2F2T - chains A and B; structure by X-ray diffraction, 1.70 A resolution.

== Chain A (and B) ==
Name: Nucleoside 2-deoxyribosyltransferase
Source organism: Trypanosoma brucei
Notes: EC 2.4.2.6; engineered mutation(s): G45E, W85C, E110G; chain B of this document is another copy of the same molecule, construct and numbering; everything in this record applies to it too
Reference sequence: Q57VC7 (Q57VC7_9TRYP); residues 9-161 here correspond to UniProt positions 1-153 (UniProt number = residue number - 8)
Sequence (161 residues; numbered 1 to 161; the number before each row is that of its first residue):
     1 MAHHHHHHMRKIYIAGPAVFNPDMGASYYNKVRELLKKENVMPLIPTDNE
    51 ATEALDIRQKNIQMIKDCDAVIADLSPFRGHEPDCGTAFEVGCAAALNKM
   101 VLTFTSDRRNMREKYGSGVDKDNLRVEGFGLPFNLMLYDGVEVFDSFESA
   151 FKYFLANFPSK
Disordered / not traced: 1-2, 161
Construct notes: cloning artifact (1-2); expression tag (3-8); modified residue (9, 24, 42, 64, 100, 111, 136)
Modified residues: Mse1 (selenomethionine); Mse9, Mse24, Mse42, Mse64, Mse100, Mse111, Mse136 (selenomethionine; parent Met)
Small-molecule neighbours:
  - isoquinolin-5-amine (5IQ), molecule 1: Val19, Phe20, Pro46, Thr47, Glu50, Ile57, Asn61, Glu90
  - isoquinolin-5-amine (5IQ), molecule 2: Glu127, Phe129, Asn134, Leu135, Mse136

== How chain A and chain B interact ==
Pairs across the interface (102; chain A residue first):
  Phe20(A) - Leu124(B)
  Phe20(A) - Arg125(B)  hydrogen bond (backbone-backbone)
  Phe20(A) - Glu127(B)
  Phe20(A) - Asn134(B)
  Asn21(A) - Leu124(B)
  Asn21(A) - Arg125(B)
  Pro22(A) - Asn123(B)
  Mse24(A) - Arg125(B)
  Thr52(A) - Phe129(B)
  Ala54(A) - Phe129(B)  hydrophobic
  Ala54(A) - Leu131(B)  hydrophobic
  Ala54(A) - Leu135(B)
  Leu55(A) - Tyr138(B)
  Leu55(A) - Asp139(B)
  Leu55(A) - Gly140(B)
  Ile57(A) - Phe129(B)  hydrophobic
  Ile57(A) - Leu135(B)  hydrophobic
  Arg58(A) - Ala95(B)
  Arg58(A) - Leu135(B)
  Arg58(A) - Mse136(B)  hydrogen bond (side chain-backbone)
  Arg58(A) - Tyr138(B)  hydrogen bond (side chain-backbone)
  Arg58(A) - Asp139(B)
  Asn61(A) - Mse136(B)
  Phe78(A) - Leu124(B)  hydrophobic
  Arg79(A) - Glu82(B)  salt bridge
  Arg79(A) - Mse111(B)
  Arg79(A) - Tyr115(B)
  Arg79(A) - Asp120(B)  salt bridge
  Arg79(A) - Leu124(B)  hydrogen bond (side chain-backbone)
  Arg79(A) - Arg125(B)  hydrogen bond (side chain-backbone)
  Arg79(A) - Val126(B)
  Glu82(A) - Arg79(B)  salt bridge
  Glu82(A) - Cys85(B)
  Pro83(A) - Cys85(B)  hydrogen bond (backbone-side chain)
  Asp84(A) - Cys85(B)
  Asp84(A) - Asn134(B)
  Cys85(A) - Glu82(B)
  Cys85(A) - Pro83(B)  hydrogen bond (side chain-backbone)
  Cys85(A) - Asp84(B)
  Cys85(A) - Cys85(B)
  Cys85(A) - Ala88(B)
  Cys85(A) - Asn134(B)
  Cys85(A) - Leu137(B)  hydrophobic
  Gly86(A) - Asn134(B)
  Ala88(A) - Cys85(B)
  Ala88(A) - Phe89(B)
  Phe89(A) - Ala88(B)
  Phe89(A) - Val91(B)  hydrophobic
  Phe89(A) - Gly92(B)
  Phe89(A) - Ala95(B)  hydrophobic
  Phe89(A) - Mse136(B)
  Phe89(A) - Leu137(B)  hydrophobic
  Glu90(A) - Mse136(B)
  Val91(A) - Phe89(B)  hydrophobic
  Gly92(A) - Phe89(B)
  Gly92(A) - Gly92(B)
  Gly92(A) - Cys93(B)  hydrogen bond (backbone-side chain)
  Cys93(A) - Gly92(B)  hydrogen bond (side chain-backbone)
  Cys93(A) - Cys93(B)
  Cys93(A) - Ala96(B)
  Ala95(A) - Arg58(B)
  Ala95(A) - Phe89(B)  hydrophobic
  Ala96(A) - Cys93(B)
  Ala96(A) - Ala96(B)  hydrophobic
  Ala96(A) - Leu97(B)  hydrophobic
  Leu97(A) - Ala96(B)  hydrophobic
  Mse111(A) - Arg79(B)
  Tyr115(A) - Arg79(B)
  Asp120(A) - Arg79(B)  salt bridge
  Asn123(A) - Pro22(B)
  Leu124(A) - Phe20(B)
  Leu124(A) - Asn21(B)
  Leu124(A) - Phe78(B)  hydrophobic
  Leu124(A) - Arg79(B)  hydrogen bond (backbone-side chain)
  Arg125(A) - Phe20(B)  hydrogen bond (backbone-backbone)
  Arg125(A) - Asn21(B)
  Arg125(A) - Mse24(B)
  Arg125(A) - Arg79(B)  hydrogen bond (backbone-side chain)
  Val126(A) - Arg79(B)
  Glu127(A) - Phe20(B)
  Phe129(A) - Thr52(B)
  Phe129(A) - Ala54(B)  hydrophobic
  Phe129(A) - Ile57(B)  hydrophobic
  Leu131(A) - Ala54(B)  hydrophobic
  Asn134(A) - Phe20(B)
  Asn134(A) - Asp84(B)
  Asn134(A) - Cys85(B)
  Asn134(A) - Gly86(B)
  Leu135(A) - Ala54(B)
  Leu135(A) - Ile57(B)  hydrophobic
  Leu135(A) - Arg58(B)
  Mse136(A) - Arg58(B)  hydrogen bond (backbone-side chain)
  Mse136(A) - Asn61(B)
  Mse136(A) - Phe89(B)
  Mse136(A) - Glu90(B)
  Leu137(A) - Cys85(B)  hydrophobic
  Leu137(A) - Phe89(B)  hydrophobic
  Tyr138(A) - Leu55(B)
  Tyr138(A) - Arg58(B)  hydrogen bond (backbone-side chain)
  Asp139(A) - Leu55(B)
  Asp139(A) - Arg58(B)
  Gly140(A) - Leu55(B)
Also at the interface, not in a pair above, chain A (45 interface residues in all): Val19, Ile62
Also at the interface, not in a pair above, chain B (45 interface residues in all): Val19, Ile62

== Overview ==
Chain A and chain B each contribute 45 residues to their interface, with 14 hydrogen bonds and 4 salt bridges.
Polar pairs include Arg79(A)-Glu82(B), Arg79(A)-Asp120(B) and Arg58(A)-Mse136(B). Ligands of chain A:
isoquinolin-5-amine.
Chain A and chain B are both Nucleoside 2-deoxyribosyltransferase (Trypanosoma brucei); the structure, Crystal
structure of Nucleoside 2-deoxyribosyltransferase from Trypanosoma brucei at 1.7 A resolution with
5-Aminoisoquinoline bound, was determined by X-ray diffraction, deposited together with 2F64, 2F67 and 2A0K.
